4W8X - chain A; structure by X-ray diffraction, 3.00 A resolution.

Chain A:
Molecule: CRISPR system Cmr subunit Cmr1-1
Source organism: Pyrococcus furiosus
UniProt: Q8U1S5 (CMR1A_PYRFU); numbering as in UniProt (aligned over 1-338)
Chain sequence (344 residues; numbered -5 to 338; the number before each row is that of its first residue; numbers below 1 keep their minus sign (His-5 is residue -5)):
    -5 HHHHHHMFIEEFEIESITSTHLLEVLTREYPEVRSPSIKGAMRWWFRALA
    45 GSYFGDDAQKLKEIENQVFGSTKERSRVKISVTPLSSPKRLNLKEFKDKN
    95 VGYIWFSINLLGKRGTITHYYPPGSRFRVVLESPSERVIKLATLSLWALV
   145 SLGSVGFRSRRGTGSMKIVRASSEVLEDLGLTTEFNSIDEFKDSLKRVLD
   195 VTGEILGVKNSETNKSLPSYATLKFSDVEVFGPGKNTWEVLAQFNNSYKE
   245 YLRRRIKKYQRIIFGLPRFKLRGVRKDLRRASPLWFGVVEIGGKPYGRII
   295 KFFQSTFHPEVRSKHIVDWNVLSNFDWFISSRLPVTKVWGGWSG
Not modelled in the structure: -5 to 0, 203-209, 337-338
Differences from the reference sequence: expression tag (-5 to 0)
Residues lining bound ligands: guanosine-3'-monophosphate (3GP): Arg28, Pro30, Ala35, Trp38, Trp39, Ser148, Ser153, Arg154, Trp279

In short:
Ligands of chain A: guanosine-3'-monophosphate.
Chain A is CRISPR system Cmr subunit Cmr1-1 (Pyrococcus furiosus); the structure, Crystal Structure of Cmr1
from Pyrococcus furiosus bound to a nucleotide, was determined by X-ray diffraction, deposited together with
4W8V, 4W8W, 4W8Y and 4W8Z.
